PDB entry 4JOJ | X-ray diffraction, 1.20 A resolution | chains A and C

== Chain A ==
Molecule: Golgi-associated PDZ and coiled-coil motif-containing protein
Source organism: Homo sapiens
Notes: fragment: CAL PDZ domain
UniProt: Q9HD26 (GOPC_HUMAN); numbering as in UniProt (aligned over 284-370)
Sequence (87 residues; row label = number of the first residue in the row):
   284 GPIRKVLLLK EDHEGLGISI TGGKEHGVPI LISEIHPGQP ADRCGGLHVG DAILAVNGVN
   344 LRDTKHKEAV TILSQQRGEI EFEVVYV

== Chain C ==
Molecule: F-iCAL36 peptide
Sequence (10 residues; each row starts with the number of its first residue):
     1 ANSRFPTSII
Disordered / not traced: 1-2

== Interface between chain A and chain C ==
Pairs across the interface (23; chain A residue first):
  Gly298(A) - Ile10(C)
  Leu299(A) - Ile10(C)  hydrogen bond (backbone-backbone)
  Gly300(A) - Ile10(C)  hydrogen bond (backbone-backbone)
  Ile301(A) - Ile9(C)
  Ile301(A) - Ile10(C)  hydrogen bond (backbone-backbone)
  Ser302(A) - Thr7(C)
  Ser302(A) - Ser8(C)
  Ser302(A) - Ile9(C)
  Ile303(A) - Pro6(C)
  Ile303(A) - Thr7(C)
  Ile303(A) - Ser8(C)  hydrogen bond (backbone-backbone)
  Thr304(A) - Phe5(C)  hydrogen bond (side chain-backbone)
  Thr304(A) - Pro6(C)  hydrogen bond (side chain-backbone)
  Thr304(A) - Thr7(C)
  Gly305(A) - Pro6(C)
  His309(A) - Phe5(C)
  His309(A) - Pro6(C)
  Val311(A) - Phe5(C)  hydrophobic
  Ser316(A) - Thr7(C)
  His349(A) - Pro6(C)
  His349(A) - Ser8(C)  hydrogen bond
  Val353(A) - Ser8(C)
  Leu356(A) - Ile10(C)  hydrophobic
Other interface residues (no listed pair), chain A (16 interface residues in all): His319, Ser357
Other interface residues (no listed pair), chain C (7 interface residues in all): Ser3
From the paper, about this interface:
  - residue pairs: His309(A)-Phe5(C), Val311(A)-Phe5(C)

== Summary ==
The interface between chain A and chain C involves 16 residues on one side and 7 on the other, with 7 hydrogen
bonds. Polar contacts include Leu299(A)-Ile10(C), Thr304(A)-Phe5(C) and Thr304(A)-Pro6(C). The paper describes
contacts between His309(A) and Phe5(C) and Val311(A) and Phe5(C).
Chain A is Golgi-associated PDZ and coiled-coil motif-containing protein (Homo sapiens) and chain C is
F-iCAL36 peptide; the structure, CFTR Associated Ligand (CAL) domain bound to peptide F-iCAL36 (ANSRFPTSII),
was determined by X-ray diffraction (same publication as 4JOE, 4JOF, 4JOG, 4JOH, 4JOK, 4JOP and 5 further
entries).
